Entry 5ICZ (X-ray diffraction, 2.55 A resolution); this record covers chains B and E of the 3 polymer chains in the assembly.

Chain B:
Protein: Cetuximab Fab heavy chain
From: Mus MUSCULUS, homo sapiens
Notes: antibody fragment or engineered binder
Chain sequence (221 residues; numbered 1 to 221; the number before each row is that of its first residue):
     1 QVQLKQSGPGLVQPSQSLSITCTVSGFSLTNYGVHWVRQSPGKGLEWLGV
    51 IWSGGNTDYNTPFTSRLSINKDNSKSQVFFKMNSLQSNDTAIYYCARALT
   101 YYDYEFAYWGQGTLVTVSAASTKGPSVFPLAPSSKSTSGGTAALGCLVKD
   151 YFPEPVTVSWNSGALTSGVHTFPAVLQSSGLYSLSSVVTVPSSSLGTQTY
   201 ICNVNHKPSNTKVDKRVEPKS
Unresolved in the structure: 134-137, 221
Cystine bridges: Cys-22/Cys-95, Cys-146/Cys-202

Chain E:
Protein: Meditope
Chain sequence (12 residues; numbered 1 to 12; the number before each row is that of its first residue):
     1 GQFDLSTRRLKG
Covalently attached groups: covalent link Gly-1/Gly-12

Interface between chain B and chain E:
Contacting residue pairs (15):
  Gln-39(B) with Phe-3(E); Leu-5(E)
  Ser-40(B) with Phe-3(E)
  Pro-41(B) with Gln-2(E); Phe-3(E)
  Thr-90(B) with Leu-5(E)
  Ala-91(B) with Leu-5(E), hydrophobic
  Ile-92(B) with Leu-5(E); Arg-8(E)
  Tyr-94(B) with Arg-8(E)
  Gln-111(B) with Arg-8(E), hydrogen bond (backbone-side chain)
  Gly-112(B) with Arg-8(E)
  Leu-114(B) with Leu-5(E), hydrophobic
  Glu-154(B) with Ser-6(E), hydrogen bond
  Pro-173(B) with Thr-7(E)
Other interface residues (no listed pair), chain B (14 interface residues in all): Gly-42, Ala-174

Summary:
Chain B and chain E form an interface of 14 and 6 residues respectively; the contacts include 2 hydrogen
bonds. Among the polar pairs are Gln-111(B)/Arg-8(E) and Glu-154(B)/Ser-6(E).
Chain B is Cetuximab Fab heavy chain (Mus MUSCULUS, homo sapiens) and chain E is Meditope; the structure,
Cetuximab Fab in complex with GQFDLSTRRLKG peptide, was determined by X-ray diffraction, deposited together
with 5ESQ, 5HPM, 5HYQ, 5ICX, 5ICY, 5ID0 and 5ID1.
